PDB entry 4OAI | X-ray diffraction, 2.00 A resolution | chain Z

[Chain Z]
Protein: Mitochondrial dynamic protein MID51
Source organism: Mus musculus
Notes: fragment: Cytosolic domain
UniProt: Q8BGV8 (MID51_MOUSE); residue numbers follow UniProt; this construct covers 134-463
Amino-acid sequence (335 residues; each row starts with the number of its first residue):
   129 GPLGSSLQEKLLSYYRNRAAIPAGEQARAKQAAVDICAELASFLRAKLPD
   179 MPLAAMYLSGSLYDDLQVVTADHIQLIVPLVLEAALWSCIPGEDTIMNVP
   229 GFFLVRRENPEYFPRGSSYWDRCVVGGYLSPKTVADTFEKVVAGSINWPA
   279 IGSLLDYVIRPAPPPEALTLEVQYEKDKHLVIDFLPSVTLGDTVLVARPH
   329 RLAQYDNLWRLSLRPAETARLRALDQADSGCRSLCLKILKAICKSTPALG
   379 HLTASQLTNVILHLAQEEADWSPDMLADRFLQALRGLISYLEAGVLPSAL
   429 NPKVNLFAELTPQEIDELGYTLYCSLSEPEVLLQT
Unresolved in the structure: 129-133, 292-293
Construct notes: expression tag (129-133); engineered mutation Ala169 (Arg in Q8BGV8), Ala182 (Arg in Q8BGV8), Ala183 (Asp in Q8BGV8), Ala212 (Gln in Q8BGV8), Ala213 (Asn in Q8BGV8)
UniProt features mapped onto this chain:
  - region: Arg234 to Arg243 (Important for interaction with DNM1L)
  - binding site (ADP): Ser187, Ser189, His201, Ser340, Arg342, Lys368
  - mutagenesis: Ser189 (S189A: Abolishes ADP binding), His201 (H201A: Abolishes ADP binding), Arg234 to Asn237 (Abolishes interaction with DNM1L), Glu239 to Arg243 (Impairs interaction with DNM1L), Val253 to Gly255 (Impairs interaction with DNM1L), Lys368 (K368A: Mildly reduces affinity for ADP)

[Overview]
Curated annotation (UniProt) lists 6 ADP-binding residues and 15 mutagenesis sites.
Chain Z is Mitochondrial dynamic protein MID51 (Mus musculus); the structure, Crystal structure of the
cytosolic domain of mouse MiD51 dimer mutant, was determined by X-ray diffraction together with 4OAF and 4OAH
from the same study.
